PDB entry 1FZ5 | X-ray diffraction, 2.40 A resolution | chains C and E of the 6 polymer chains in the assembly

== Chain C ==
Protein: Methane monooxygenase component A, beta chain
Source organism: Methylococcus capsulatus
Notes: EC 1.14.13.25
UniProtKB: P18798 (MEMB_METCA); residue numbers follow UniProt; this construct covers 1-389
Sequence (389 residues; row label = number of the first residue in the row):
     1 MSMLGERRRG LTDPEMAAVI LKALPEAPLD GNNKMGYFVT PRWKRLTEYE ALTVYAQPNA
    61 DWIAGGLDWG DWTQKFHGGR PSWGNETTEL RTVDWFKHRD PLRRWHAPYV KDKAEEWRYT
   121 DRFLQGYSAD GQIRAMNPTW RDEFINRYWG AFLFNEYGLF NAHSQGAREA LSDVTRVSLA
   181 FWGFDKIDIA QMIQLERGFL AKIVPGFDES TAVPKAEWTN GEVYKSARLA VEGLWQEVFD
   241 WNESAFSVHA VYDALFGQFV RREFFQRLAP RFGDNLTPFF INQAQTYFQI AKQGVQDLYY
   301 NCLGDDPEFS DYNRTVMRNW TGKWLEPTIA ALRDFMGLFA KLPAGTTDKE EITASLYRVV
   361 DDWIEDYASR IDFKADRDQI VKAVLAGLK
Unresolved in the structure: 1
Differences from the reference sequence: conflict Arg-370 (Ala in P18798)
Bound ions: Ca2+ near Asp-348 (its only coordinating residue here)

== Chain E ==
Protein: Methane monooxygenase component A, gamma chain
Source organism: Methylococcus capsulatus
Notes: EC 1.14.13.25
UniProtKB: P11987 (MEMG_METCA); residue numbers follow UniProt; this construct covers 1-170
Sequence (170 residues; each row starts with the number of its first residue):
     1 MAKLGIHSND TRDAWVNKIA QLNTLEKAAE MLKQFRMDHT TPFRNSYELD NDYLWIEAKL
    61 EEKVAVLKAR AFNEVDFRHK TAFGEDAKSV LDGTVAKMNA AKDKWEAEKI HIGFRQAYKP
   121 PIMPVNYFLD GERQLGTRLM ELRNLNYYDT PLEELRKQRG VRVVHLQSPH
Unresolved in the structure: 1-2, 169-170

== Interface between chain C and chain E ==
Residue-residue contacts (59; chain C residue first):
  Asp-61(C) with His-7(E), salt bridge; Arg-12(E), salt bridge; Trp-55(E)
  Trp-62(C) with Leu-54(E); Trp-55(E); Ala-58(E)
  Leu-67(C) with His-7(E), hydrogen bond (backbone-side chain)
  Asp-68(C) with His-7(E)
  Trp-69(C) with Ile-6(E), hydrophobic; His-7(E)
  Gly-70(C) with Leu-54(E)
  Asp-71(C) with Tyr-53(E); Leu-54(E)
  His-77(C) with His-111(E), hydrogen bond (backbone-side chain); Leu-139(E); Met-140(E); Arg-143(E), hydrogen bond
  Gly-78(C) with His-111(E); Ile-112(E); Arg-115(E); Leu-139(E)
  Gly-79(C) with Arg-115(E)
  Arg-80(C) with Arg-115(E); Glu-132(E)
  Pro-81(C) with Arg-115(E)
  Asn-85(C) with Ala-58(E); Glu-61(E)
  Glu-86(C) with Arg-115(E), salt bridge; Lys-119(E); Pro-120(E); Val-125(E); Phe-128(E)
  Thr-87(C) with Leu-129(E)
  Thr-88(C) with Val-125(E)
  Glu-89(C) with Pro-124(E); Val-125(E), hydrogen bond (side chain-backbone)
  Arg-91(C) with Ala-58(E); Glu-61(E), salt bridge
  Val-238(C) with Asn-126(E)
  Phe-239(C) with Asn-126(E), hydrogen bond (backbone-side chain); Leu-129(E); Asp-130(E)
  Asp-240(C) with Val-125(E); Asn-126(E), hydrogen bond (backbone-side chain)
  Glu-243(C) with Asn-126(E), hydrogen bond
  Phe-309(C) with Glu-62(E); Val-66(E), hydrophobic
  Tyr-312(C) with Ala-65(E); Val-66(E), hydrophobic; Ala-69(E), hydrophobic; Phe-77(E)
  Thr-315(C) with Ala-69(E)
  Val-316(C) with Phe-77(E), hydrophobic
  Arg-318(C) with Glu-74(E)
  Asn-319(C) with Glu-74(E), hydrogen bond (side chain-backbone); Phe-77(E); Arg-78(E), hydrogen bond
  Lys-323(C) with Arg-78(E); Asn-126(E)
Interface residues without a listed pair, chain C (31 interface residues in all): Gln-165, Glu-237
Interface residues without a listed pair, chain E (33 interface residues in all): Pro-121, Arg-133, Asn-144

== Overview ==
The interface between chain C and chain E involves 31 residues on one side and 33 on the other, with 9
hydrogen bonds and 4 salt bridges. Among the polar pairs are Asp-61(C)/His-7(E), Asp-61(C)/Arg-12(E) and
Glu-86(C)/Arg-115(E).
Here chain C is Methane monooxygenase component A, beta chain and chain E is Methane monooxygenase component
A, gamma chain, both from Methylococcus capsulatus. Entry 1FZ5 (Methane monooxygenase hydroxylase, form II
crystallized anaerobically from reduced enzyme) was determined by X-ray diffraction, deposited together with
1FYZ, 1FZ0, 1FZ1, 1FZ2, 1FZ3 and 1FZ4.
